PDB entry 3QLW | X-ray diffraction, 2.50 A resolution | chain A

Chain A:
Molecule: Putative uncharacterized protein CaJ7.0360
Source organism: Candida albicans
Reference sequence: Q5A5E0 (Q5A5E0_CANAL); residues 3-192 here = UniProt positions 3-192
Amino-acid sequence (192 residues; row label = number of the first residue in the row):
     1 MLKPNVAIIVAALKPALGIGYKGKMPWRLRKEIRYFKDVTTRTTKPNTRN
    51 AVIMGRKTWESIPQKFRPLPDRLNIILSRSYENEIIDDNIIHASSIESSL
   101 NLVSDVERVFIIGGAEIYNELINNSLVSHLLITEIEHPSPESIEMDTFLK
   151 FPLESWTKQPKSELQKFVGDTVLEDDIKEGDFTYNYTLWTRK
Unresolved in the structure: 1-2
Sequence notes: expression tag (1-2)
Small-molecule neighbours:
  - N22 (5-[3-(2,5-dimethoxyphenyl)prop-1-yn-1-yl]-6-ethylpyrimidine-2,4-diamine): I9, V10, A11, M25, E32, I33, F36, T58, S61, I62, P63, L69, I112, Y118, T133
  - NADPH (NDP; NADPH dihydro-nicotinamide-adenine-dinucleotide phosphate): V10, A11, I19, G20, Y21, G23, K24, M25, W27, G55, R56, K57, T58, L77, S78, R79, S80, S94, S95, I112, G113, G114, A115, E116, I117, Y118, E120, T147

Overview:
Ligands of chain A: NADPH and compound N22.
Chain A is Putative uncharacterized protein CaJ7.0360 (Candida albicans); the structure, Candida albicans
dihydrofolate reductase complexed with NADPH and
5-[3-(2,5-dimethoxyphenyl)prop-1-yn-1-yl]-6-ethylpyrimidine-2,4-diamine (UCP120B), was determined by X-ray
diffraction, deposited together with 3QLR, 3QLS, 3QLX, 3QLY and 3QLZ.
